7PAM - chains K and 5 of the 54 polymer chains in the assembly; structure by electron microscopy, 6.80 A resolution (low resolution: residue-level contacts below are approximate; hydrogen-bond / salt-bridge calls are withheld).

Chain K:
Protein: 30S ribosomal protein S12
Organism: Mycoplasma pneumoniae M129
UniProt: P75546 (RS12_MYCPN); residues 1-139 here = UniProt positions 1-139
Chain sequence (139 residues; numbered 1 to 139; the number before each row is that of its first residue):
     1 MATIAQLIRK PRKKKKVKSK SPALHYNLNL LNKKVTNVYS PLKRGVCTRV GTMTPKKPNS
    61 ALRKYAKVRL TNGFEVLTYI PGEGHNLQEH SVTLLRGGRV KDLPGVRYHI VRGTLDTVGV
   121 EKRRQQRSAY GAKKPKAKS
Unresolved in the structure: 1, 138-139

Chain 5:
Molecule: 16S ribosomal RNA
Organism: Mycoplasma pneumoniae M129
Sequence (1520 nucleotides; each row starts with the number of its first residue):
     1 UUUUUCUGAG AGUUUGAUCC UGGCUCAGGA UUAACGCUGG CGGCAUGCCU AAUACAUGCA
    61 AGUCGAUCGA AAGUAGUAAU ACUUUAGAGG CGAACGGGUG AGUAACACGU AUCCAAUCUA
   121 CCUUAUAAUG GGGGAUAACU AGUUGAAAGA CUAGCUAAUA CCGCAUAAGA ACUUUGGUUC
   181 GCAUGAAUCA AAGUUGAAAG GACCUGCAAG GGUUCGUUAU UUGAUGAGGG UGCGCCAUAU
   241 CAGCUAGUUG GUGGGGUAAC GGCCUACCAA GGCAAUGACG UGUAGCUAUG CUGAGAAGUA
   301 GAAUAGCCAC AAUGGGACUG AGACACGGCC CAUACUCCUA CGGGAGGCAG CAGUAGGGAA
   361 UUUUUCACAA UGAGCGAAAG CUUGAUGGAG CAAUGCCGCG UGAACGAUGA AGGUCUUUAA
   421 GAUUGUAAAG UUCUUUUAUU UGGGAAGAAU GACUUUAGCA GGUAAUGGCU AGAGUUUGAC
   481 UGUACCAUUU UGAAUAAGUG ACGACUAACU AUGUGCCAGC AGUCGCGGUA AUACAUAGGU
   541 CGCAAGCGUU AUCCGGAUUU AUUGGGCGUA AAGCAAGCGC AGGCGGAUUG AAAAGUCUGG
   601 UGUUAAAGGC AGCUGCUUAA CAGUUGUAUG CAUUGGAAAC UAUUAAUCUA GAGUGUGGUA
   661 GGGAGUUUUG GAAUUUCAUG UGGAGCGGUG AAAUGCGUAG AUAUAUGAAG GAACACCAGU
   721 GGCGAAGGCG AAAACUUAGG CCAUUACUGA CGCUUAGGCU UGAAAGUGUG GGGAGCAAAU
   781 AGGAUUAGAU ACCCUAGUAG UCCACACCGU AAACGAUAGA UACUAGCUGU CGGGGCGAUC
   841 CCCUCGGUAG UGAAGUUAAC ACAUUAAGUA UCUCGCCUGG GUAGUACAUU CGCAAGAAUG
   901 AAACUCAAAC GGAAUUGACG GGGACCCGCA CAAGUGGUGG AGCAUGUUGC UUAAUUCGAC
   961 GGUACACGAA AAACCUUACC UAGACUUGAC AUCCUUGGCA AAGUUAUGGA AACAUAAUGG
  1021 AGGUUAACCG AGUGACAGGU GGUGCAUGGU UGUCGUCAGC UCGUGUCGUG AGAUGUUGGG
  1081 UUAAGUCCCG CAACGAGCGC AACCCUUAUC GUUAGUUACA UUGUCUAGCG AGACUGCUAA
  1141 UGCAAAUUGG AGGAAGGAAG GGAUGACGUC AAAUCAUCAU GCCCCUUAUG UCUAGGGCUG
  1201 CAAACGUGCU ACAAUGGCCA AUACAAACAG UCGCCAGCUU GUAAAAGUGA GCAAAUCUGU
  1261 AAAGUUGGUC UCAGUUCGGA UUGAGGGCUG CAAUUCGUCC UCAUGAAGUC GGAAUCACUA
  1321 GUAAUCGCGA AUCAGCUAUG UCGCGGUGAA UACGUUCUCG GGUCUUGUAC ACACCGCCCG
  1381 UCAAACUAUG AAAGCUGGUA AUAUUUAAAA ACGUGUUGCU AACCAUUAGG AAGCGCAUGU
  1441 CAAGGAUAGC ACCGGUGAUU GGAGUUAAGU CGUAACAAGG UACCCCUACG AGAACGUGGG
  1501 GGUGGAUCAC CUCCUUUCUA
Unresolved in the structure: 1-4, 181-184, 1020-1027, 1510-1520

How chain K and chain 5 interact:
Pairs across the interface (109; chain K residue first):
  Ala-2(K) / G566(5)
  Ala-2(K) / C876(5)
  Thr-3(K) / U873(5)
  Thr-3(K) / C874(5)
  Ile-4(K) / U562(5)
  Ala-5(K) / U873(5)
  Ala-5(K) / C874(5)
  Gln-6(K) / C874(5)
  Gln-6(K) / G875(5)
  Gln-6(K) / C876(5)
  Lys-10(K) / C876(5)
  Arg-12(K) / U560(5)
  Arg-12(K) / A561(5)
  Lys-13(K) / U560(5)
  Lys-14(K) / G298(5)
  Lys-14(K) / U299(5)
  Lys-15(K) / U559(5)
  Lys-15(K) / U560(5)
  Ser-19(K) / U552(5)
  Lys-20(K) / U25(5)
  His-25(K) / A551(5)
  His-25(K) / U552(5)
  Asn-29(K) / A51(5)
  Leu-30(K) / A51(5)
  Leu-30(K) / G357(5)
  Val-38(K) / C49(5)
  Tyr-39(K) / A551(5)
  Tyr-39(K) / U552(5)
  Tyr-39(K) / C553(5)
  Ser-40(K) / A359(5)
  Pro-41(K) / A359(5)
  Pro-41(K) / A551(5)
  Leu-42(K) / A359(5)
  Lys-43(K) / A359(5)
  Arg-44(K) / G358(5)
  Arg-44(K) / A359(5)
  Arg-49(K) / C1386(5)
  Arg-49(K) / U1387(5)
  Thr-54(K) / U1466(5)
  Lys-56(K) / A907(5)
  Lys-57(K) / U1466(5)
  Lys-57(K) / A1467(5)
  Lys-57(K) / A1468(5)
  Pro-58(K) / C516(5)
  Asn-59(K) / C526(5)
  Asn-59(K) / G527(5)
  Ser-60(K) / C516(5)
  Ser-60(K) / C517(5)
  Ser-60(K) / G527(5)
  Ser-60(K) / A1467(5)
  Ala-61(K) / C517(5)
  Ala-61(K) / A518(5)
  Ala-61(K) / G527(5)
  Leu-62(K) / A518(5)
  Arg-63(K) / G519(5)
  Arg-63(K) / G527(5)
  Lys-64(K) / G519(5)
  Lys-67(K) / U1387(5)
  Thr-71(K) / G358(5)
  Tyr-79(K) / C520(5)
  Gly-82(K) / G519(5)
  Gly-82(K) / C520(5)
  Glu-83(K) / A518(5)
  Glu-83(K) / G519(5)
  Gly-84(K) / G519(5)
  Leu-94(K) / A359(5)
  Arg-96(K) / U549(5)
  Arg-99(K) / G522(5)
  Val-100(K) / A521(5)
  Lys-101(K) / A521(5)
  Lys-101(K) / U523(5)
  Lys-101(K) / C524(5)
  Lys-101(K) / A907(5)
  Asp-102(K) / C520(5)
  Asp-102(K) / A521(5)
  Asp-102(K) / G525(5)
  Asp-102(K) / C526(5)
  Gly-105(K) / U905(5)
  Gly-105(K) / C906(5)
  Arg-107(K) / U905(5)
  Arg-107(K) / C906(5)
  Gly-113(K) / G36(5)
  Lys-122(K) / A535(5)
  Lys-122(K) / U536(5)
  Arg-123(K) / A535(5)
  Arg-123(K) / U536(5)
  Arg-124(K) / U536(5)
  Arg-124(K) / A537(5)
  Gln-125(K) / U536(5)
  Gln-125(K) / A537(5)
  Gln-126(K) / G500(5)
  Gln-126(K) / A501(5)
  Gln-126(K) / C520(5)
  Gln-126(K) / A521(5)
  Gln-126(K) / A535(5)
  Arg-127(K) / U499(5)
  Arg-127(K) / G500(5)
  Ser-128(K) / G36(5)
  Ser-128(K) / C37(5)
  Gly-131(K) / G36(5)
  Gly-131(K) / C37(5)
  Ala-132(K) / C37(5)
  Lys-133(K) / C37(5)
  Lys-133(K) / U38(5)
  Lys-134(K) / C37(5)
  Lys-134(K) / U38(5)
  Lys-134(K) / G498(5)
  Lys-134(K) / U499(5)
  Lys-136(K) / U38(5)
Other interface residues (no listed pair), chain K (68 interface residues in all): Asn-27, Leu-31, Phe-74, Glu-75, Leu-103, Pro-104, Thr-114, Tyr-130
Other interface residues (no listed pair), chain 5 (63 interface residues in all): C26, A34, U50, U53, A360, G548, U550, G565, G583, A1388, U1389, U1465

Summary:
68 residues of chain K and 63 residues of chain 5 are in contact.
Chain K is 30S ribosomal protein S12 and chain 5 is 16S ribosomal RNA, both from Mycoplasma pneumoniae M129;
the structure, 70S ribosome with A*- and P/E-site tRNAs in Mycoplasma pneumoniae cells, was determined by
electron microscopy, deposited together with 7OOC, 7OOD, 7P6Z, 7PAH, 7PAI, 7PAJ and 23 further entries.
